PDB entry 7UZW | electron microscopy, 3.55 A resolution | chains A and C of the 8 polymer chains in the assembly

[Chain A (and C)]
Protein: CRISPR system Cms endoribonuclease Csm3
Organism: Staphylococcus epidermidis RP62A
Notes: chain C of this document is another copy of the same molecule, construct and numbering; everything in this record applies to it too
UniProt: Q5HK91 (Q5HK91_STAEQ); numbering as in UniProt (aligned over 1-214)
Sequence (214 residues; each row starts with the number of its first residue):
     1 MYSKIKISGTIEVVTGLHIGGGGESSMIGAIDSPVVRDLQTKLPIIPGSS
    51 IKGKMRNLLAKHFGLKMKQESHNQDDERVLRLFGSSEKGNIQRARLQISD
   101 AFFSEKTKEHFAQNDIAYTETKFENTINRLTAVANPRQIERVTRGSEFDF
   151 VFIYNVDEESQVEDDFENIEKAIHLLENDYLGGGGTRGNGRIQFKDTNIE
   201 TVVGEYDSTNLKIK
Not modelled in the structure: 1, 24-32

[How chain A and chain C interact]
Residue-residue contacts (27; chain A residue first):
  Thr-15(A) with Asp-100(C)
  Ile-116(A) with Leu-39(C)
  Glu-120(A) with Leu-39(C)
  Lys-122(A) with Pro-47(C); Ser-49(C)
  Phe-123(A) with Gly-21(C)
  Arg-129(A) with Arg-56(C); Asn-57(C), hydrogen bond; Glu-70(C); Asn-73(C)
  Leu-130(A) with Glu-70(C)
  Arg-144(A) with Asp-38(C), salt bridge; Gln-40(C); Phe-102(C)
  Gly-145(A) with Gln-40(C)
  His-174(A) with Val-202(C)
  Leu-175(A) with Val-203(C), hydrophobic
  Asn-178(A) with Lys-4(C), hydrogen bond (backbone-side chain); Val-202(C)
  Asp-179(A) with Lys-4(C), salt bridge
  Thr-186(A) with Lys-52(C), hydrogen bond; Ile-98(C)
  Arg-187(A) with Gly-48(C); Ser-49(C), hydrogen bond (backbone-backbone)
  Gly-188(A) with Ile-98(C); Asp-100(C)
  Arg-191(A) with Ser-99(C), hydrogen bond
Interface residues without a listed pair, chain A (23 interface residues in all): Val-14, Leu-58, Lys-61, Ala-117, Thr-143, Gly-185
Interface residues without a listed pair, chain C (28 interface residues in all): Tyr-2, Gly-22, Ala-60, Leu-65, Met-67, Arg-93, Ala-94, Leu-96, Gln-97

[Overview]
Chain A and chain C form an interface of 23 and 28 residues respectively; the contacts include 5 hydrogen
bonds and 2 salt bridges. Polar pairs include Arg-144(A)/Asp-38(C), Asp-179(A)/Lys-4(C) and
Arg-129(A)/Asn-57(C).
Chain A and chain C are both CRISPR system Cms endoribonuclease Csm3 (Staphylococcus epidermidis RP62A); the
structure, Staphylococcus epidermidis RP62a CRISPR effector subcomplex, was determined by electron microscopy
together with 7UZX, 7UZY, 7UZZ, 7V00, 7V01 and 7V02 from the same study.
